Entry 5KUD (X-ray diffraction, 2.70 A resolution); this record covers chain A.

# Chain A
Name: Pesticidal crystal protein Cry6Aa
Organism: Bacillus thuringiensis
UniProt: Q45757 (CR6AA_BACTU); residue numbers follow UniProt; this construct covers 1-475
Chain sequence (475 residues; each row starts with the number of its first residue):
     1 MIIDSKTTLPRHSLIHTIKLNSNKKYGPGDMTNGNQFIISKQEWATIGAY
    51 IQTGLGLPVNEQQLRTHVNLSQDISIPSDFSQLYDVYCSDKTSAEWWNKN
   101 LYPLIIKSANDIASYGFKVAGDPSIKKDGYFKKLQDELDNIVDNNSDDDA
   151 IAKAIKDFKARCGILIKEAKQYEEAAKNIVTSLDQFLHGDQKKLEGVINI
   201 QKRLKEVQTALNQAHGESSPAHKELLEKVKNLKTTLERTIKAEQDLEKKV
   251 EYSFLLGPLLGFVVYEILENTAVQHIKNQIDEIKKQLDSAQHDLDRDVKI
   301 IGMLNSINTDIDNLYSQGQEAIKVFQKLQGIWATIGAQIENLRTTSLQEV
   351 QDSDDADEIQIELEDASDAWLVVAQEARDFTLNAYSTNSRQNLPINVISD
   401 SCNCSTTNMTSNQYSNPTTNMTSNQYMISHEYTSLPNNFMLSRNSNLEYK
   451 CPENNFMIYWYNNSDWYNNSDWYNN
Not modelled in the structure: 1-11, 126-127, 388-450, 470-475
Cystine bridges: Cys88-Cys451

# Summary
Chain A is Pesticidal crystal protein Cry6Aa (Bacillus thuringiensis); the structure, Crystal structure of
full length Cry6Aa, was determined by X-ray diffraction, deposited together with 5KUC.
